2Y35 - chains A and B; structure by X-ray diffraction, 3.20 A resolution.

[Chain A]
Molecule: LD22664P
Organism: Drosophila melanogaster
Notes: EC 3.1.13.-
UniProtKB: Q9VWI1 (Q9VWI1_DROME); numbering as in UniProt (aligned over 1-1140)
Sequence (1140 residues; row label = number of the first residue in the row):
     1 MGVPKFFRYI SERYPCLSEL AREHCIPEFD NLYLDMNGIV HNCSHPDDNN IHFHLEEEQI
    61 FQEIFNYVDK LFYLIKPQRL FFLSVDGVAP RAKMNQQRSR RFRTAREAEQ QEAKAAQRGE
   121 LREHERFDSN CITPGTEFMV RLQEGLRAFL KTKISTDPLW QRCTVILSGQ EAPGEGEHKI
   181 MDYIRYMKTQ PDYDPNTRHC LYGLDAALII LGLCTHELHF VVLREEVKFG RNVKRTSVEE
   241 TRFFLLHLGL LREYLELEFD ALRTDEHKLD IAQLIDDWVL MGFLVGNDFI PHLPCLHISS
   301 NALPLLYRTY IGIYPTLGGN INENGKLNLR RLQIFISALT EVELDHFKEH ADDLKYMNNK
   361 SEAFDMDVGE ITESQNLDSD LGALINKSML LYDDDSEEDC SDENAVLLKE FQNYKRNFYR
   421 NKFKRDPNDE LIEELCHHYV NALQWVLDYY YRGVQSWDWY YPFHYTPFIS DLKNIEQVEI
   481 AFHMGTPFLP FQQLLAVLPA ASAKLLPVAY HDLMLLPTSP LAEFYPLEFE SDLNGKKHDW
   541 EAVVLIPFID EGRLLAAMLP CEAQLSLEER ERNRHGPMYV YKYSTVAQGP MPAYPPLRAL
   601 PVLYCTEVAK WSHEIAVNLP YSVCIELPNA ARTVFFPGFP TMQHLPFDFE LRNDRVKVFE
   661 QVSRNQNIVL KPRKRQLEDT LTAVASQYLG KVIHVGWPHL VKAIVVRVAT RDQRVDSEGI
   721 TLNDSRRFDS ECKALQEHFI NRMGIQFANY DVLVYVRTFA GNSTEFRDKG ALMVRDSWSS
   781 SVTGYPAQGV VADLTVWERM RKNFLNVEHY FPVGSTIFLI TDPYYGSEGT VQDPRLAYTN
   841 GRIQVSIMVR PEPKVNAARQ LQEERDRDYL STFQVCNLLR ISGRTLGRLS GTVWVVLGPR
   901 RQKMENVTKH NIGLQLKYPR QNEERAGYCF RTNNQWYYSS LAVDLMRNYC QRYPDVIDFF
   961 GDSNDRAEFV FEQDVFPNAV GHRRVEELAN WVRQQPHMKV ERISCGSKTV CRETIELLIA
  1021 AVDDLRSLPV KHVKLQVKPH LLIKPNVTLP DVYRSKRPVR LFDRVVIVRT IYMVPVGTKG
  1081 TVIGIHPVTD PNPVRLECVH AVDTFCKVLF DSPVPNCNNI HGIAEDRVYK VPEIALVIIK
Unresolved in the structure: 47-52, 119-125, 354-401, 800-801, 836-841, 897-909, 965-980, 1027-1030, 1115-1126
Differences from the reference sequence: engineered mutation Ala-207 (Asp in Q9VWI1)
Metal / ion sites: Mg2+ near Glu-177 (its only coordinating residue here)
From the paper describing this entry:
  - mutagenesis - R100A/R101A, D207A: abolished catalytic activity
  - binding site for the 11-nt DNA strand (chain B): Lys-5, His-41, Lys-93, Gln-97, Arg-100, Arg-101, Trp-540
  - Mg2+ coordination: Glu-177
  - Mg2+ coordination through a water molecule: Asp-35, Asp-86
  - catalytic residues: Glu-177, Asp-205, Asp-288 (proposed by the authors, not directly observed)
  - mutagenesis - H41A, K93A: decreased catalytic activity
  - mutagenesis - W540A: unchanged catalytic activity

[Chain B]
Molecule: 11-nt DNA strand
Sequence (11 nucleotides; numbered 1 to 11; the number before each row is that of its first residue):
     1 TTTTTTTTTT T
Unresolved in the structure: 5-11

[Interface between chain A and chain B]
Residue-residue contacts (17; chain A residue first):
  Met-1(A) / DT3(B)  phosphate contact
  Met-1(A) / DT4(B)  phosphate contact
  Val-3(A) / DT4(B)  phosphate contact
  Pro-4(A) / DT3(B)  phosphate contact
  Lys-5(A) / DT4(B)  phosphate contact
  Asn-37(A) / DT1(B)  sugar contact
  Gly-38(A) / DT1(B)  base contact
  His-41(A) / DT1(B)  stacking on the base
  His-45(A) / DT1(B)  base contact
  Asp-86(A) / DT1(B)  phosphate contact
  Lys-93(A) / DT1(B)  salt bridge to the phosphate
  Gln-97(A) / DT1(B)  phosphate contact
  Arg-100(A) / DT1(B)  salt bridge to the phosphate
  Arg-100(A) / DT2(B)  base contact
  Arg-101(A) / DT1(B)  salt bridge to the phosphate
  Asp-205(A) / DT2(B)  phosphate contact
  Trp-540(A) / DT3(B)  stacking on the base
Other interface residues (no listed pair), chain A (17 interface residues in all): Asn-42, Thr-104

[In short]
The interface between chain A and chain B involves 17 residues on one side and 4 on the other, with 3 salt
bridges and 2 aromatic stacking contacts. Polar contacts include Lys-93(A)/DT1(B), Arg-100(A)/DT1(B) and
Arg-101(A)/DT1(B). The paper reports catalytic residues Glu-177(A), Asp-205(A) and Asp-288(A); R100A/R101A and
D207A of chain A abolish catalytic activity; 5 substitutions were tested in all.
Here chain A is LD22664P (Drosophila melanogaster) and chain B is an 11-nt DNA strand. Entry 2Y35 (Crystal
structure of Xrn1-substrate complex) was determined by X-ray diffraction.
